PDB entry 5JEJ | X-ray diffraction, 2.00 A resolution | chains D and A of the 5 polymer chains in the assembly

== Chain D ==
Molecule: Stimulator of interferon genes protein
From: Homo sapiens
UniProt: Q86WV6 (STING_HUMAN); numbering as in UniProt (aligned over 342-379)
Sequence (39 residues; row label = number of the first residue in the row):
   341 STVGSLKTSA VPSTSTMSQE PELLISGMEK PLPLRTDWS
Not modelled in the structure: 341-358, 369-379
Differences from the reference sequence: expression tag (341); conflict Trp378 (Phe in Q86WV6)
Modified positions: Ser366 (phosphoserine; SEP)
Swiss-Prot annotation at these positions:
  - motif: Leu363 to Ser366 (pLxIS motif)
  - modified residue: Thr354 (Phosphothreonine), Ser355 (Phosphoserine), Thr356 (Phosphothreonine), Ser358 (Phosphoserine), Ser366 (Phosphoserine)
  - mutagenesis: Thr342 (T342A: Does not affect ability to activate IRF3), Ser355 (S355A: Impaired ability to induce the production of type I interferon), Ser358 (S358A: Decreased phosphorylation by TBK1, leading to reduced ability to activate IRF3), Glu360 (E360A: Does not affect ability to activate IRF3), Glu362 (E362A: Slightly affects ability to induce the production of type I interferon), Leu363 (L363A: Abolished ability to induce the production of type I interferon), Leu364 (L364A: Slightly affects ability to induce the production of type I interferon), Ile365 (I365A: Abolished ability to induce the production of type I interferon), Ser366 (S366A/N/C: Induces a decrease in phosphorylation by TBK1. Abolished ability to activate IRF3; S366D: Phosphomimetic mutant; retains some ability to activate IRF3 ...), Gly367 (G367A: Does not affect ability to activate IRF3), Pro371 (P371Q: Abolished ability to induce the production of type I interferon), Leu374 (L374A: Abolished ability to activate IRF3 and induce the production of type I interferon), 4 further mutagenesis entries in UniProt
What the authors report for this chain:
  - post-translational modification sites: Ser366
  - mutagenesis - S366D: unchanged binding to Interferon regulatory factor 3 (chain A)
  - mutagenesis - L363A, I365A, S366A: abolished signaling
  - mutagenesis - S358A, P361A, E362A, L364A: decreased signaling
  - mutagenesis - T376A, S379A: unchanged signaling

== Chain A ==
Molecule: Interferon regulatory factor 3
From: Homo sapiens
UniProt: Q14653 (IRF3_HUMAN); numbering as in UniProt (aligned over 189-427)
Sequence (242 residues; numbered 186 to 427; the number before each row is that of its first residue):
   186 SEFENPLKRL LVPGEEWEFE VTAFYRGRQV FQQTISCPEG LRLVGSEVGD RTLPGWPVTL
   246 PDPGMSLTDR GVMSYVRHVL SCLGGGLALW RAGQWLWAQR LGHCHTYWAV SEELLPNSGH
   306 GPDGEVPKDK EGGVFDLGPF IVDLITFTEG SGRSPRYALW FCVGESWPQD QPWTKRLVMV
   366 KVVPTCLRAL VEMARVGGAS SLENTVDLHI SNSHPLSLTS DQYKAYLQDL VEGMDFQGPG
   426 ES
Not modelled in the structure: 186-188, 423-427
Differences from the reference sequence: expression tag (186-188)
Swiss-Prot annotation at these positions:
  - modified residue: Thr237 (Phosphothreonine), Thr244 (Phosphothreonine), Thr253 (Phosphothreonine), Lys366 (N6-acetyllysine), Ser385 (Phosphoserine), Ser386 (Diphosphoserine), Ser396 (Phosphoserine), Ser398 (Phosphoserine), Thr404 (Phosphothreonine), Ser427 (Phosphoserine)
  - cross-link (Glycyl lysine isopeptide (Lys-Gly)): Lys193 (interchain with G-Cter in ISG15), Lys360 (interchain with G-Cter in ISG15), Lys366 (interchain with G-Cter in ISG15)
  - natural variant: Arg227 (R227Q: No effect on IFNB induction upon Sendai virus infection), Arg285 (R285Q: In IIAE7), Leu401 (L401V: No effect on IFNB induction upon Sendai virus infection)
  - mutagenesis: Lys193 (K193R: Highly diminished ISGylation; when associated with R-360 and R-366), Arg285 (R285S: Abolished interaction with STING1, MAVS or TICAM1), His288 (H288S: Decreased interaction with TICAM1), His290 (H290S: Decreased interaction with TICAM1), Lys313 (K313S: Abolished interaction with STING1, MAVS or TICAM1), Lys360 (K360R: Highly diminished ISGylation; when associated with R-193 and R-366), Lys366 (K366R: Highly diminished ISGylation; when associated with R-193 and R-360), Ser385 to Ser386 (Complete loss of viral infection induced phosphorylation), Ser385 (S385A/D/E: Complete loss of viral infection induced phosphorylation), Ser386 (S386A: Complete loss of viral infection induced phosphorylation. Abolished pyrophosphorylation; S386E: Phosphomimetic mutant; interacts with CREBBP; when associated with E-396), Thr390 (T390A: Does not affect pyrophosphorylation), Ser396 to Ser405 (Complete loss of viral infection induced phosphorylation; Acts as a constitutively activated IRF3), 3 further mutagenesis entries in UniProt
What the authors report for this chain:
  - mutagenesis - H288S, H290S: unchanged binding to Stimulator of interferon genes protein (chain D)
  - conformationally variable residues (loop rearrangement): Gly349, Pro357, Trp358, Thr359
  - post-translational modification sites: Thr253, Ser386, Ser396 (citing earlier work)
  - disease-associated variants - R285Q: decreased signaling (citing earlier work)
  - mutagenesis - R285D: abolished signaling in response to Newcastle disease virus (citing earlier work)

== Chain D / chain A interface ==
Contacting residue pairs - 23 pairs, chain D then chain A:
  Gln359(D) - Lys360(A)
  Glu360(D) - Tyr260(A)  hydrogen bond
  Pro361(D) - Tyr260(A)  hydrophobic
  Pro361(D) - Glu350(A)
  Pro361(D) - Leu362(A)  hydrophobic
  Glu362(D) - Glu350(A)
  Leu363(D) - His263(A)
  Leu363(D) - Val264(A)  hydrophobic
  Leu363(D) - Gly349(A)
  Leu363(D) - Leu362(A)  hydrophobic
  Leu364(D) - Cys289(A)
  Leu364(D) - His290(A)  hydrogen bond (backbone-backbone)
  Leu364(D) - Tyr292(A)
  Leu364(D) - Gly349(A)  hydrogen bond (backbone-backbone)
  Leu364(D) - Glu350(A)
  Leu364(D) - Ser351(A)
  Ile365(D) - His263(A)
  Ile365(D) - Cys267(A)  hydrophobic
  Ile365(D) - His288(A)
  Ser366(D) - Arg285(A)
  Ser366(D) - His288(A)  hydrogen bond (backbone-backbone)
  Ser366(D) - His290(A)
  Ser366(D) - Lys313(A)
Other interface residues (no listed pair), chain A (16 interface residues in all): Gly287
The authors on this interface:
  - pairs named by the authors: Ser366(D)-Arg285(A), His290(A)-Ser366(D)
  - interface residues, chain D: Ile365(D)
  - hot spots on chain D (mutagenesis) - S366A: abolished binding to Interferon regulatory factor 3 (chain A)

== Overview ==
The interface between chain D and chain A involves 8 residues on one side and 16 on the other, with 4 hydrogen
bonds. Polar contacts include Glu360(D)-Tyr260(A), Leu364(D)-His290(A) and Leu364(D)-Gly349(A). The authors
report contacts between Ser366(D) and Arg285(A) and His290(A) and Ser366(D). From the paper: S358A, P361A and
E362A of chain D, among others, reduce signaling; the interface residue Ile365(D); 14 substitutions were
tested in all.
Chain D is Stimulator of interferon genes protein and chain A is Interferon regulatory factor 3, both from
Homo sapiens; the structure, Phosphorylated STING in complex with IRF-3 CTD, was determined by X-ray
diffraction, deposited together with 5JEK, 5JEL, 5JEM, 5JEO and 5JER.
